4OCN - chains A and B of the 3 polymer chains in the assembly; structure by X-ray diffraction, 2.25 A resolution.

# Chain A
Molecule: 26S proteasome regulatory subunit RPN8
From: Saccharomyces cerevisiae
UniProtKB: Q08723 (RPN8_YEAST); numbering as in UniProt (aligned over 1-176)
Sequence (187 residues; row label = number of the first residue in the row; numbers below 1 keep their minus sign (Gly-1 is residue -1)):
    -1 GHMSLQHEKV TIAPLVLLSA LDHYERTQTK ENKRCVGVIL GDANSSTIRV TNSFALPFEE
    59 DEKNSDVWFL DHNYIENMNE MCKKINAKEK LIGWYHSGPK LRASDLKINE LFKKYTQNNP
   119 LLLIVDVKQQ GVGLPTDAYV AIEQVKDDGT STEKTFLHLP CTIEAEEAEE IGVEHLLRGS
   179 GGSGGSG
Not modelled in the structure: -1 to 2, 177-185
Construct notes: cloning artifact (-1 to 0)
Swiss-Prot annotation at these positions:
  - modified residue: Ser2 (N-acetylserine)

# Chain B
Molecule: 26S proteasome regulatory subunit RPN11
From: Saccharomyces cerevisiae
UniProtKB: P43588 (RPN11_YEAST); numbering as in UniProt (aligned over 1-220)
Sequence (220 residues; row label = number of the first residue in the row):
     1 MERLQRLMMN SKVGSADTGR DDTKETVYIS SIALLKMLKH GRAGVPMEVM GLMLGEFVDD
    61 YTVNVVDVFA MPQSGTGVSV EAVDDVFQAK MMDMLKQTGR DQMVVGWYHS HPGFGCWLSS
   121 VDVNTQKSFE QLNSRAVAVV VDPIQSVKGK VVIDAFRLID TGALINNLEP RQTTSNTGLL
   181 NKANIQALIH GLNRHYYSLN IDYHKTAKET KMLMNLHKEQ
Not modelled in the structure: 1-22, 76-82, 169-191, 218-220
Swiss-Prot annotation at these positions:
  - motif: His109 to Asp122 (JAMM motif)
  - binding site (Zn(2+)): His109, His111, Asp122
  - modified residue: Met1 (N-acetylmethionine)
  - natural variant: Lys208 (K208Q: In strain: NRRL Y-53)
  - mutagenesis: His109 (H109A: Stabilizes ubiquitin pathway substrates; when associated wirh Ala-111), His111 (H111A: Stabilizes ubiquitin pathway substrates; when associated wirh Ala-109)
What the authors report for this chain:
  - conformationally variable residues (loop rearrangement): His109
  - mutagenesis - E48Q: abolished catalytic activity on Ub4

# Interface between chain A and chain B
Contacting residue pairs (63; chain A residue first):
  Leu13(A) - Lys39(B)
  Leu15(A) - Met212(B)  hydrophobic
  Leu16(A) - Ile32(B)  hydrophobic
  Leu16(A) - Leu35(B)  hydrophobic
  Leu16(A) - Glu209(B)
  Leu16(A) - Leu213(B)  hydrophobic
  Leu19(A) - Glu209(B)
  Leu19(A) - Met212(B)  hydrophobic
  Asp20(A) - Ile32(B)
  Asp20(A) - Arg100(B)  salt bridge
  Glu23(A) - Lys208(B)
  Arg24(A) - Thr98(B)  hydrogen bond (side chain-backbone)
  Arg24(A) - Gly99(B)
  Arg24(A) - Arg100(B)
  Thr25(A) - Thr98(B)
  Thr49(A) - Lys39(B)
  Ala53(A) - Thr98(B)
  Leu54(A) - Thr98(B)
  Pro55(A) - Thr98(B)
  Tyr72(A) - Met94(B)  hydrogen bond (side chain-backbone)
  Tyr72(A) - Gln97(B)
  Tyr72(A) - Thr98(B)
  Asn75(A) - Lys90(B)
  Asn75(A) - Met94(B)
  Met76(A) - Met91(B)  hydrophobic
  Met76(A) - Met94(B)  hydrophobic
  Met79(A) - Phe87(B)  hydrophobic
  Met79(A) - Lys90(B)
  Met79(A) - Met91(B)  hydrophobic
  Met79(A) - Met94(B)  hydrophobic
  Ile83(A) - Ala70(B)
  Ile83(A) - Phe87(B)  hydrophobic
  Glu87(A) - Lys39(B)  salt bridge
  Asp124(A) - Met212(B)
  Gln127(A) - Lys208(B)
  Gln127(A) - Lys211(B)  hydrogen bond (backbone-side chain)
  Gln127(A) - Met212(B)
  Gln127(A) - Asn215(B)
  Gly131(A) - Asn215(B)
  Pro133(A) - Asn215(B)
  Ile161(A) - Asn215(B)
  Ile161(A) - Leu216(B)  hydrophobic
  Ala163(A) - Leu216(B)  hydrophobic
  Ala166(A) - Leu38(B)
  Ala166(A) - Arg42(B)
  Glu167(A) - Leu35(B)
  Glu168(A) - Lys148(B)  salt bridge
  Glu168(A) - Leu216(B)
  Ile169(A) - Ser146(B)
  Ile169(A) - Val147(B)
  Ile169(A) - Lys148(B)
  Ile169(A) - Val151(B)  hydrophobic
  Gly170(A) - Leu35(B)
  Gly170(A) - Leu38(B)
  Val171(A) - Leu35(B)
  Val171(A) - Leu216(B)  hydrophobic
  Glu172(A) - Lys148(B)
  His173(A) - Val151(B)
  His173(A) - Tyr203(B)
  Leu174(A) - Ser31(B)
  Leu174(A) - Lys205(B)  hydrogen bond (backbone-side chain)
  Leu175(A) - Leu213(B)  hydrophobic
  Leu175(A) - Met214(B)  hydrophobic
Other interface residues (no listed pair), chain A (42 interface residues in all): Pro12, Ser17, His21, Asn50, Asp69, Glu78, Lys82, Val123
Other interface residues (no listed pair), chain B (39 interface residues in all): Leu34, Lys36, His40, Asp67, Met71, Pro72, Leu95, Gly149, Thr210, His217

# Summary
42 residues of chain A and 39 residues of chain B are in contact; the contacts include 4 hydrogen bonds and 3
salt bridges. Among the polar pairs are Asp20(A)-Arg100(B), Glu87(A)-Lys39(B) and Glu168(A)-Lys148(B). The
paper reports that E48Q of chain B abolishes catalytic activity on Ub4; conformational variability at
His109(B).
Chain A is 26S proteasome regulatory subunit RPN8 and chain B is 26S proteasome regulatory subunit RPN11, both
from Saccharomyces cerevisiae; the structure, Crystal Structure of the Rpn8-Rpn11 MPN domain heterodimer,
crystal form II, was determined by X-ray diffraction together with 4OCL and 4OCM from the same study.
